PDB entry 3VXU | X-ray diffraction, 2.70 A resolution | chains A and D of the 5 polymer chains in the assembly

# Chain A
Protein: HLA class I histocompatibility antigen, A-24 alpha chain
From: Homo sapiens
UniProt: P05534 (1A24_HUMAN); residues 1-274 here correspond to UniProt positions 25-298 (UniProt number = residue number + 24)
Sequence (275 residues; numbered 0 to 274; the number before each row is that of its first residue; numbering starts at 0):
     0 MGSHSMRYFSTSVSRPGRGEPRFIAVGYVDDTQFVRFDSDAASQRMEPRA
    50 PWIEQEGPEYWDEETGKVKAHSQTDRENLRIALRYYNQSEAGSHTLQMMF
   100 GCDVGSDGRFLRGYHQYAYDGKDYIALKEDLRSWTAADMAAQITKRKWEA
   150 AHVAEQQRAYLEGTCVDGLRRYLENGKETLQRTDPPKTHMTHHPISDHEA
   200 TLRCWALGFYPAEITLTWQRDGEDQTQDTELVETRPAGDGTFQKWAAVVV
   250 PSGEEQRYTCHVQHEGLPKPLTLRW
Unresolved in the structure: 0
Differences from the reference sequence: expression tag (0)
Cystine bridges: C101-C164, C203-C259

# Chain D
Protein: T36-5 TCR alpha chain
From: Homo sapiens
Sequence (205 residues; numbered 0 to 204; the number before each row is that of its first residue; numbering starts at 0):
     0 MQKEVEQNSGPLSVPEGAIASLNCTYSDRGSQSFFWYRQYSGKSPELIMS
    50 IYSNGDKEDGRFTAQLNKASQYVSLLIRDSQPSDSATYLWGTYNQGGKLI
   100 FGQGTELSVKPNIQNPDPAVYQLRDSKSSDKSVCLFTDFDSQTNVSQSKD
   150 SDVYITDKCVLDMRSMDFKSNSAVAWSNKSDFACANAFNNSIIPEDTFFP
   200 SPESS
Unresolved in the structure: 0-1, 201-204
Cystine bridges: C133-C183
What the authors report for this chain:
  - conformationally variable residues: Q94

# Chain A / chain D interface
Pairs across the interface (16; chain A residue first):
  E58(A) - Q94(D)
  E62(A) - Q94(D)
  E62(A) - G95(D)  hydrogen bond (side chain-backbone)
  K66(A) - G95(D)
  H151(A) - Y51(D)
  E154(A) - Y51(D)
  Q155(A) - Q31(D)
  Q155(A) - S32(D)
  Q155(A) - Y51(D)
  A158(A) - Q31(D)
  A158(A) - Y51(D)
  A158(A) - K67(D)  hydrogen bond (backbone-side chain)
  Y159(A) - Q31(D)  hydrogen bond (backbone-side chain)
  T163(A) - G29(D)
  T163(A) - Q31(D)  hydrogen bond
  D166(A) - G29(D)
Interface residues without a listed pair, chain A (12 interface residues in all): R157, R169
Interface residues without a listed pair, chain D (11 interface residues in all): R28, F34, S52, K97

# Overview
12 residues of chain A and 11 residues of chain D are in contact; the contacts include 4 hydrogen bonds. Polar
pairs include E62(A)-G95(D), A158(A)-K67(D) and Y159(A)-Q31(D). The paper reports conformational variability
at Q94(D).
Chain A is HLA class I histocompatibility antigen, A-24 alpha chain and chain D is T36-5 TCR alpha chain, both
from Homo sapiens; the structure, The complex between T36-5 TCR and HLA-A24 bound to HIV-1 Nef134-10(2F)
peptide, was determined by X-ray diffraction (same publication as 3VXM, 3VXN, 3VXO, 3VXP, 3VXQ, 3VXR and 3
further entries).
